PDB entry 6EDW | X-ray diffraction, 1.80 A resolution | chains A and B of the 4 polymer chains in the assembly

Chain A (and B):
Protein: Isocitrate lyase 2
From: Mycobacterium tuberculosis (strain CDC 1551 / Oshkosh)
Notes: EC 4.1.3.1; chain B of this document is another copy of the same molecule, construct and numbering; everything in this record applies to it too
UniProt: Q8VJU4 (ACEA2_MYCTO); residue numbers follow UniProt; this construct covers 1-766
Amino-acid sequence (786 residues; row label = number of the first residue in the row; numbers below 1 keep their minus sign (Met-19 is residue -19)):
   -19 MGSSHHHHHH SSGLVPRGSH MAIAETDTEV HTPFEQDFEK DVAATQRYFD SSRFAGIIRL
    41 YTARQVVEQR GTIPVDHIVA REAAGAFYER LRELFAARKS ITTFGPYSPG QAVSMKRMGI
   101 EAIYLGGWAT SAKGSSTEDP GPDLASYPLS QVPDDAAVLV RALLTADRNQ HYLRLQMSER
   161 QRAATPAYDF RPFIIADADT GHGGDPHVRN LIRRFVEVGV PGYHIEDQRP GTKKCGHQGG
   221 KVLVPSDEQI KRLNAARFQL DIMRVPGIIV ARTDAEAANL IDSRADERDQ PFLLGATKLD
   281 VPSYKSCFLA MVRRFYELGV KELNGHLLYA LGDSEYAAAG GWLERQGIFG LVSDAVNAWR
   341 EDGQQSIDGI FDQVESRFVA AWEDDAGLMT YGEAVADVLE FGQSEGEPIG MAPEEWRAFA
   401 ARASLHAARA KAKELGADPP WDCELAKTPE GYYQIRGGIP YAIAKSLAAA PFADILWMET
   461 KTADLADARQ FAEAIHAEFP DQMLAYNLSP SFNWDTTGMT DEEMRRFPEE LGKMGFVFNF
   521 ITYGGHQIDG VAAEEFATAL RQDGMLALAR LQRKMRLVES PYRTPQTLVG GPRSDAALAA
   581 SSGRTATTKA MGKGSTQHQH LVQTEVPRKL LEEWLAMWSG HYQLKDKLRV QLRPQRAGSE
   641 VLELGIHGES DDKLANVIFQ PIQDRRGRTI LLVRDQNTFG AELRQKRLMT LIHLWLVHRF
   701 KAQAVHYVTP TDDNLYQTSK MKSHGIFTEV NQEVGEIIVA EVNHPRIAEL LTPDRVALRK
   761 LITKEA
Not modelled in the structure: -19 to 11, 383-390, 592-594, 765-766 (chain B: -19 to 11, 593-599, 765-766)
Differences from the reference sequence: initiating methionine (-19); expression tag (-18 to 0)
Modified residues: Cys215 (S-oxy cysteine; CSX)
UniProt features mapped onto this chain:
  - active site: Cys215 (Proton acceptor)
  - binding site (substrate): Gly106 to Trp108, Gly216, His217, Arg252, Asn487 to Ser491, Thr522
  - binding site (Mg(2+)): Asp177
Ion coordination: Mg2+ site 1: Asp177, Asp179; Mg2+ site 2: Ala450, Ala453, Gln482
From the paper describing this entry:
  - catalytic residues: Lys213 to His217 (by similarity / conservation)

How chain A and chain B interact:
Pairs across the interface - 100 pairs, chain A then chain B:
  Thr12(A) with Glu159(B), hydrogen bond
  Phe14(A) with His151(B); Arg154(B); Leu155(B), hydrophobic; Arg162(B)
  Glu15(A) with Glu159(B); Arg162(B), salt bridge
  Phe18(A) with Leu155(B), hydrophobic
  Leu40(A) with Ala580(B); Gly583(B)
  Tyr41(A) with Ala580(B)
  Arg44(A) with Leu155(B)
  Gln45(A) with Ala580(B); Arg584(B)
  Glu48(A) with Tyr152(B); Leu155(B); Gln156(B)
  Gln49(A) with Arg148(B); Arg573(B), hydrogen bond (side chain-backbone); Ala576(B); Ala577(B)
  Arg50(A) with Arg148(B)
  Gly51(A) with Asp147(B); Arg148(B); His151(B)
  Thr52(A) with Asp147(B), hydrogen bond; His151(B)
  Ile53(A) with Leu144(B), hydrophobic; Asp147(B), hydrogen bond (backbone-side chain); Phe170(B)
  Pro54(A) with Ile58(B); Val59(B); Glu62(B)
  Val55(A) with Ile58(B), hydrophobic; Val59(B), hydrophobic; Arg148(B)
  Asp56(A) with Ile58(B)
  Ile58(A) with Pro54(B), hydrophobic; Val55(B), hydrophobic; Asp56(B)
  Val59(A) with Pro54(B); Val55(B), hydrophobic
  Glu62(A) with Pro54(B)
  Arg141(A) with Arg193(B); Glu197(B), salt bridge
  Leu144(A) with Ile53(B), hydrophobic
  Asp147(A) with Gly51(B); Thr52(B), hydrogen bond; Ile53(B), hydrogen bond (side chain-backbone)
  Arg148(A) with Gln49(B); Arg50(B); Gly51(B); Val55(B)
  His151(A) with Phe14(B); Gly51(B); Thr52(B)
  Tyr152(A) with Glu48(B)
  Arg154(A) with Phe14(B)
  Leu155(A) with Phe14(B), hydrophobic; Phe18(B), hydrophobic; Glu48(B)
  Gln156(A) with Glu48(B), hydrogen bond
  Glu159(A) with Thr12(B), hydrogen bond; Glu15(B)
  Arg162(A) with Phe14(B); Glu15(B), salt bridge
  Phe170(A) with Ile53(B)
  Arg171(A) with Ile53(B)
  Asp185(A) with Leu578(B); Ser581(B)
  Arg189(A) with Ala577(B); Ser581(B), hydrogen bond
  Arg193(A) with Arg141(B)
  Glu197(A) with Arg141(B), salt bridge
  Lys231(A) with Ser581(B); Ser582(B)
  Asn234(A) with Ala580(B), hydrogen bond (side chain-backbone); Ser581(B), hydrogen bond (side chain-backbone)
  Ala235(A) with Ser581(B)
  Phe238(A) with Ala577(B), hydrophobic; Ala580(B), hydrophobic
  Arg573(A) with Gln49(B), hydrogen bond (backbone-side chain)
  Ala576(A) with Gln49(B)
  Ala577(A) with Gln49(B); Arg189(B); Phe238(B), hydrophobic
  Leu578(A) with Asp185(B)
  Ala580(A) with Leu40(B); Tyr41(B); Gln45(B); Asn234(B), hydrogen bond (backbone-side chain); Phe238(B), hydrophobic
  Ser581(A) with Asp185(B); Arg189(B), hydrogen bond; Lys231(B); Asn234(B), hydrogen bond (backbone-side chain); Ala235(B)
  Ser582(A) with Lys231(B)
  Gly583(A) with Leu40(B)
  Arg666(A) with Lys413(B)
Also at the interface, not in a pair above, chain A (54 interface residues in all): Ala579, Arg584, Thr585, Arg665
Also at the interface, not in a pair above, chain B (53 interface residues in all): Arg171, Gly416, Ala579, Thr585

Overview:
The interface between chain A and chain B involves 54 residues on one side and 53 on the other; the contacts
include 15 hydrogen bonds and 4 salt bridges. Polar pairs include Glu15(A)-Arg162(B), Arg141(A)-Glu197(B) and
Thr12(A)-Glu159(B). The paper reports the catalytic residue Lys213(A).
Both chains are Isocitrate lyase 2 (Mycobacterium tuberculosis (strain CDC 1551 / Oshkosh)). Entry 6EDW
(Crystal structure of Mycobacterium tuberculosis ICL2 in the apo form) was determined by X-ray diffraction
(same publication as 6EDZ and 6EE1).
